Entry 3E9L (X-ray diffraction, 1.95 A resolution); this record covers chain A.

Chain A:
Molecule: Pre-mRNA-processing-splicing factor 8
Organism: Homo sapiens
Notes: fragment: endonuclease domain
UniProt: Q6P2Q9 (PRP8_HUMAN); residue numbers follow UniProt; this construct covers 1760-2016
Sequence (257 residues; each row starts with the number of its first residue):
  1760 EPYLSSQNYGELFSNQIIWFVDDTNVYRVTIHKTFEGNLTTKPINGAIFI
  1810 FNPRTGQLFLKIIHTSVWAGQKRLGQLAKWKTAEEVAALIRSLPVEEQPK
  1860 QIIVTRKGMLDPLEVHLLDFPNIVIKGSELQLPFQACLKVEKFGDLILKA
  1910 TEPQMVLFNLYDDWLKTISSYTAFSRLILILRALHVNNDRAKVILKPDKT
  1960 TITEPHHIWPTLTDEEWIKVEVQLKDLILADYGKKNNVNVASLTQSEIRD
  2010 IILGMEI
Ion coordination: Na+: Ser1887, Leu1889, Gln1890
Curated features (UniProtKB/Swiss-Prot):
  - mutagenesis: Val1788 (V1788D: Strongly reduced interaction with RNA), Thr1789 (T1789P: Strongly reduced interaction with RNA)

Overview:
Ser1887, Leu1889 and Gln1890 coordinate Na+. Curated annotation (UniProt) lists 2 mutagenesis sites.
Chain A is Pre-mRNA-processing-splicing factor 8 (Homo sapiens); the structure, Crystal Structure of Human
Prp8, Residues 1755-2016, was determined by X-ray diffraction together with 3E9O and 3E9P from the same study.
